Entry 1BQ6 (X-ray diffraction, 1.56 A resolution); this record covers chain A.

# Chain A
Protein: Chalcone synthase
Source organism: Medicago sativa
Notes: EC 2.3.1.74
Reference sequence: P30074 (CHS2_MEDSA); residue numbers follow UniProt; this construct covers 2-389
Chain sequence (388 residues; row label = number of the first residue in the row):
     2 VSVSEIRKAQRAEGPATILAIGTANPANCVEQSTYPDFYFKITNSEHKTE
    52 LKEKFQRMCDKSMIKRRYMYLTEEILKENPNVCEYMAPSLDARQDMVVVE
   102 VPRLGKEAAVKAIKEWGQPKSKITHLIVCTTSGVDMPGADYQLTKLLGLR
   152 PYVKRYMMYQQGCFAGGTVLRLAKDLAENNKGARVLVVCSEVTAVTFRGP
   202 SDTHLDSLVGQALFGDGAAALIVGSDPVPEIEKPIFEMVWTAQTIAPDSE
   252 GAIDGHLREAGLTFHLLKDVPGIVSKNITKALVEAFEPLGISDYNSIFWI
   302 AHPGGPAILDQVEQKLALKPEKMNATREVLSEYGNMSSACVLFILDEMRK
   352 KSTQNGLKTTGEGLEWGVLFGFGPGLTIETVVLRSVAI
Modified positions: C164 (3-sulfinoalanine; CSD)
Sequence notes: conflict C164 (Cys in P30074)
Small-molecule neighbours: coenzyme A (COA): K55, R58, M59, K62, S63, C164, L206, D207, V210, L214, F215, I254, F265, L267, V271, P272, G305, G306, P307, A308, I309, N336
UniProt features mapped onto this chain:
  - active site: C164 (Acyl-thioester intermediate)
  - binding site (CoA): K55 to K62, A308
  - binding site (substrate): T197, G216, D217
  - mutagenesis: C164 (C164A/D/S: Loss of activity), F215 (F215S/W/Y: Drastically reduces catalytic efficiency), G256 (G256A: Decreases catalytic efficiency 2-fold; G256F/L: Drastically reduces catalytic efficiency; G256V: Decreases catalytic efficiency 7-fold), F265 (F265V: Decreases catalytic efficiency 2-fold), H303 (H303A/D/N/T: Drastically reduces catalytic efficiency; H303Q: Decreases catalytic efficiency 13-fold), N336 (N336A/D/H/K/Q: Drastically reduces catalytic efficiency)
Reported in the primary citation:
  - binding site for coenzyme A: K55, R58, K62, A308
  - catalytic residues: N336 (proposed by the authors, not directly observed)
  - catalytic residues: F215 (by similarity / conservation)

# Summary
Chain A binds coenzyme A. From UniProt: active-site residue C164, 9 CoA-binding residues, 3 substrate-binding
residues and 6 mutagenesis sites. The paper reports catalytic residues N336 and F215; a binding site for
coenzyme A at K55, R58 and K62 among others.
Chain A is Chalcone synthase (Medicago sativa); the structure, Chalcone synthase from alfalfa with coenzyme A,
was determined by X-ray diffraction together with 1CGK, 1CGZ, 1CHW, 1CML and 1BI5 from the same study.
